Entry 8D6D (X-ray diffraction, 2.35 A resolution); this record covers chain A.

Chain A:
Molecule: Membrane-associated tyrosine- and threonine-specific cdc2-inhibitory kinase
From: Homo sapiens
Notes: EC 2.7.11.1; fragment: kinase domain
UniProt: Q99640 (PMYT1_HUMAN); residues 75-362 here = UniProt positions 75-362
Amino-acid sequence (311 residues; row label = number of the first residue in the row):
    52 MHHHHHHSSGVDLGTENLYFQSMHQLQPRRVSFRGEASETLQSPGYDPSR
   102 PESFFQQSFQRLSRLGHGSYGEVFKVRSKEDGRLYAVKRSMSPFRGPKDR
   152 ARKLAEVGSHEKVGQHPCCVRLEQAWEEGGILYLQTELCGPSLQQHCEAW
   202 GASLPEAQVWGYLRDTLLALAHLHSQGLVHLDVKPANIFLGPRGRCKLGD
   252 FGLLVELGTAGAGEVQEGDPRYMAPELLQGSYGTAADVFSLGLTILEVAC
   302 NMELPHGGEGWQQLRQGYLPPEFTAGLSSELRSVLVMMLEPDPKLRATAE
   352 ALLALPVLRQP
Disordered / not traced: 52-77, 86-94, 260-264, 362
Construct notes: initiating methionine (52); expression tag (53-74)
Small-molecule neighbours: QGY ((1P)-2-amino-5-bromo-1-(3-hydroxy-2,6-dimethylphenyl)-1H-pyrrolo[2,3-b]quinoxaline-3-carboxamide): L116, Y121, V124, A137, V138, K139, E157, H161, V171, L185, T187, E188, L189, C190, G191, Q196, F240, G250, D251, F252
Curated features (UniProtKB/Swiss-Prot):
  - active site: D233 (Proton acceptor)
  - binding site (ATP): L116 to V124, K139
  - binding site (Mg(2+)): N238, D251, G253
  - modified residue (Phosphoserine): S94, S120, S143, S160
  - mutagenesis: N238 (N238A: Loss of kinase activity), D251 (D251A: Loss of kinase activity)
What the authors report for this chain:
  - binding site for QGY: L116, V124, E157, H161, T187, E188, C190, G191, Q196, F240, F252
  - specificity-determining residues: T187 (proposed by the authors, not directly observed)

In short:
Chain A binds compound QGY. Curated annotation (UniProt) lists active-site residue D233, 10 ATP-binding
residues, 3 Mg2+-binding residues and 2 mutagenesis sites. From the paper: a binding site for QGY at L116,
V124 and E157 among others; the specificity determinant T187.
Chain A is Membrane-associated tyrosine- and threonine-specific cdc2-inhibitory kinase (Homo sapiens); the
structure, Crystal Structure of Human Myt1 Kinase domain Bounded with compound 39, was determined by X-ray
diffraction (same publication as 8D6C, 8D6E and 8D6F).
